Entry 5NO2 (electron microscopy, 5.16 A resolution (low resolution: residue-level contacts below are approximate; hydrogen-bond / salt-bridge calls are withheld)); this record covers chains A and T of the 19 polymer chains in the assembly.

== Chain A ==
Molecule: 16S ribosomal RNA
From: Escherichia coli K-12
Sequence (1534 nucleotides; each row starts with the number of its first residue):
     1 AAAUUGAAGA GUUUGAUCAU GGCUCAGAUU GAACGCUGGC GGCAGGCCUA ACACAUGCAA
    61 GUCGAACGGU AACAGGAAGA AGCUUGCUUC UUUGCUGACG AGUGGCGGAC GGGUGAGUAA
   121 UGUCUGGGAA ACUGCCUGAU GGAGGGGGAU AACUACUGGA AACGGUAGCU AAUACCGCAU
   181 AACGUCGCAA GACCAAAGAG GGGGACCUUC GGGCCUCUUG CCAUCGGAUG UGCCCAGAUG
   241 GGAUUAGCUA GUAGGUGGGG UAACGGCUCA CCUAGGCGAC GAUCCCUAGC UGGUCUGAGA
   301 GGAUGACCAG CCACACUGGA ACUGAGACAC GGUCCAGACU CCUACGGGAG GCAGCAGUGG
   361 GGAAUAUUGC ACAAUGGGCG CAAGCCUGAU GCAGCCAUGC CGCGUGUAUG AAGAAGGCCU
   421 UCGGGUUGUA AAGUACUUUC AGCGGGGAGG AAGGGAGUAA AGUUAAUACC UUUGCUCAUU
   481 GACGUUACCC GCAGAAGAAG CACCGGCUAA CUCCGUGCCA GCAGCCXCGG UAAUACGGAG
   541 GGUGCAAGCG UUAAUCGGAA UUACUGGGCG UAAAGCGCAC GCAGGCGGUU UGUUAAGUCA
   601 GAUGUGAAAU CCCCGGGCUC AACCUGGGAA CUGCAUCUGA UACUGGCAAG CUUGAGUCUC
   661 GUAGAGGGGG GUAGAAUUCC AGGUGUAGCG GUGAAAUGCG UAGAGAUCUG GAGGAAUACC
   721 GGUGGCGAAG GCGGCCCCCU GGACGAAGAC UGACGCUCAG GUGCGAAAGC GUGGGGAGCA
   781 AACAGGAUUA GAUACCCUGG UAGUCCACGC CGUAAACGAU GUCGACUUGG AGGUUGUGCC
   841 CUUGAGGCGU GGCUUCCGGA GCUAACGCGU UAAGUCGACC GCCUGGGGAG UACGGCCGCA
   901 AGGUUAAAAC UCAAAUGAAU UGACGGGGGC CCGCACAAGC GGUGGAGCAU GUGGUUUAAU
   961 UCGAUGXAAC GCGAAGAACC UUACCUGGUC UUGACAUCCA CGGAAGUUUU CAGAGAUGAG
  1021 AAUGUGCCUU CGGGAACCGU GAGACAGGUG CUGCAUGGCU GUCGUCAGCU CGUGUUGUGA
  1081 AAUGUUGGGU UAAGUCCCGC AACGAGCGCA ACCCUUAUCC UUUGUUGCCA GCGGUCCGGC
  1141 CGGGAACUCA AAGGAGACUG CCAGUGAUAA ACUGGAGGAA GGUGGGGAUG ACGUCAAGUC
  1201 AUCAUGGCCC UUACGACCAG GGCUACACAC GUGCUACAAU GGCGCAUACA AAGAGAAGCG
  1261 ACCUCGCGAG AGCAAGCGGA CCUCAUAAAG UGCGUCGUAG UCCGGAUUGG AGUCUGCAAC
  1321 UCGACUCCAU GAAGUCGGAA UCGCUAGUAA UCGUGGAUCA GAAUGCCACG GUGAAUACGU
  1381 UCCCGGGCCU UGUACACACC GCCCGUXACA CCAUGGGAGU GGGUUGCAAA AGAAGUAGGU
  1441 AGCUUAACCU UCGGGAGGGC GCUUACCACU UUGUGAUUCA UGACUGGGGU GAAGUCGUAA
  1501 CAAGGUAACC GUAGGGGAAC CUGCGGUUGG AUCA
Modified positions: PSU (pseudouridine-5'-monophosphate) at position 516, G7M (N7-methyl-guanosine-5'-monophosphate) at position 527, 2MG (2N-methylguanosine-5'-monophosphate) at position 966, 5MC (5-methylcytidine-5'-monophosphate) at position 967, 2MG (2N-methylguanosine-5'-monophosphate) at position 1207, 4OC (4n,o2'-methylcytidine-5'-monophosphate) at position 1402, 5MC (5-methylcytidine-5'-monophosphate) at position 1407, UR3 (3-methyluridine-5'-monophoshate) at position 1498, 2MG (2N-methylguanosine-5'-monophosphate) at position 1516, MA6 (6N-dimethyladenosine-5'-monophoshate) at position 1518, MA6 (6N-dimethyladenosine-5'-monophoshate) at position 1519
Ion coordination: Mg2+ site 1 near G21 (its only coordinating residue here); Mg2+ site 2 near G100 (its only coordinating residue here); Mg2+ site 3: G113, C308; Mg2+ site 4 near U114 (its only coordinating residue here); Mg2+ site 5: A116, G117, G289; Mg2+ site 6: G145, A197; Mg2+ site 7: A174, C175; Mg2+ site 8: U180, C194, A195; Mg2+ site 9 near C328 (its only coordinating residue here); Mg2+ site 10 near A329 (its only coordinating residue here); Mg2+ site 11 near C352 (its only coordinating residue here); Mg2+ site 12 near C355 (its only coordinating residue here); 32 more Mg2+ sites not listed

== Chain T ==
Protein: 30S ribosomal protein S20
From: Escherichia coli (strain K12)
UniProtKB: P0A7U7 (RS20_ECOLI); numbering as in UniProt (aligned over 2-87)
Amino-acid sequence (86 residues; each row starts with the number of its first residue):
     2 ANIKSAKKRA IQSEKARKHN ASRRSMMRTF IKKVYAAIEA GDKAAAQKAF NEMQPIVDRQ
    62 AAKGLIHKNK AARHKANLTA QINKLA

== Chain A / chain T interface ==
Residue-residue contacts (74; chain A residue first):
  A60(A) - Ile4(T)
  G61(A) - Ile4(T)
  G61(A) - Ser6(T)
  U103(A) - Lys9(T)
  U103(A) - Ile12(T)
  G104(A) - Lys9(T)
  G104(A) - Gln13(T)
  G105(A) - Gln13(T)
  C106(A) - Arg10(T)
  G107(A) - Ser6(T)
  G107(A) - Arg10(T)
  G108(A) - Arg10(T)
  C132(A) - His68(T)
  C132(A) - Asn70(T)
  U133(A) - His68(T)
  C175(A) - His20(T)
  C176(A) - His20(T)
  C176(A) - Arg24(T)
  C176(A) - Lys64(T)
  G177(A) - Arg24(T)
  G177(A) - Arg60(T)
  C178(A) - Arg60(T)
  G184(A) - Lys69(T)
  U185(A) - Lys69(T)
  U185(A) - Lys76(T)
  C186(A) - Lys76(T)
  C186(A) - Ala77(T)
  C186(A) - Thr80(T)
  G187(A) - Ala77(T)
  G187(A) - Thr80(T)
  A192(A) - Asn52(T)
  A192(A) - Gln55(T)
  C193(A) - Gln55(T)
  C193(A) - Asp59(T)
  C194(A) - Asp59(T)
  A195(A) - Arg60(T)
  A196(A) - Lys64(T)
  U224(A) - Lys69(T)
  C225(A) - Lys69(T)
  G258(A) - Gln82(T)
  G259(A) - Tyr36(T)
  G260(A) - His75(T)
  U261(A) - Lys71(T)
  U261(A) - Arg74(T)
  A262(A) - His68(T)
  A262(A) - Asn70(T)
  A262(A) - Lys71(T)
  A263(A) - Asn70(T)
  A263(A) - Arg74(T)
  C322(A) - Arg18(T)
  U323(A) - Ala17(T)
  U323(A) - Asn21(T)
  U323(A) - Arg25(T)
  G324(A) - Asn21(T)
  G331(A) - Asn3(T)
  G332(A) - Asn3(T)
  G332(A) - Ile4(T)
  G332(A) - Ala7(T)
  U333(A) - Ala2(T)
  G350(A) - Ala2(T)
  G351(A) - Asn3(T)
  A1437(A) - Arg29(T)
  G1438(A) - Arg29(T)
  G1438(A) - Lys33(T)
  G1439(A) - Lys33(T)
  A1456(A) - Lys34(T)
  G1457(A) - Met27(T)
  G1457(A) - Thr30(T)
  G1457(A) - Lys34(T)
  G1458(A) - Ser23(T)
  G1458(A) - Ser26(T)
  G1458(A) - Met27(T)
  G1458(A) - Thr30(T)
  G1459(A) - Ala22(T)
Also at the interface, not in a pair above, chain A (51 interface residues in all): U62, A131, U150, A223, A325
Also at the interface, not in a pair above, chain T (47 interface residues in all): Ser14, Lys16, Phe31, Phe51, Ala63, Gly65, Ala73, Asn78

== Overview ==
Chain A and chain T form an interface of 51 and 47 residues respectively. G113(A) and C308(A) form the Mg2+
site 3. The Mg2+ site 5 is built by A116(A), G117(A) and G289(A).
Here chain A is 16S ribosomal RNA (Escherichia coli K-12) and chain T is 30S ribosomal protein S20
(Escherichia coli (strain K12)). Entry 5NO2 (RsgA-GDPNP bound to the 30S ribosomal subunit (RsgA assembly
intermediate)) was determined by electron microscopy, deposited together with 5NO4.
